PDB entry 7Z0T | electron microscopy, 3.40 A resolution | chains C and E of the 7 polymer chains in the assembly

== Chain C ==
Name: Formate hydrogenlyase subunit 3
Organism: Escherichia coli K-12
UniProt: P16429 (HYCC_ECOLI); residues 1-608 here = UniProt positions 1-608
Amino-acid sequence (608 residues; each row starts with the number of its first residue):
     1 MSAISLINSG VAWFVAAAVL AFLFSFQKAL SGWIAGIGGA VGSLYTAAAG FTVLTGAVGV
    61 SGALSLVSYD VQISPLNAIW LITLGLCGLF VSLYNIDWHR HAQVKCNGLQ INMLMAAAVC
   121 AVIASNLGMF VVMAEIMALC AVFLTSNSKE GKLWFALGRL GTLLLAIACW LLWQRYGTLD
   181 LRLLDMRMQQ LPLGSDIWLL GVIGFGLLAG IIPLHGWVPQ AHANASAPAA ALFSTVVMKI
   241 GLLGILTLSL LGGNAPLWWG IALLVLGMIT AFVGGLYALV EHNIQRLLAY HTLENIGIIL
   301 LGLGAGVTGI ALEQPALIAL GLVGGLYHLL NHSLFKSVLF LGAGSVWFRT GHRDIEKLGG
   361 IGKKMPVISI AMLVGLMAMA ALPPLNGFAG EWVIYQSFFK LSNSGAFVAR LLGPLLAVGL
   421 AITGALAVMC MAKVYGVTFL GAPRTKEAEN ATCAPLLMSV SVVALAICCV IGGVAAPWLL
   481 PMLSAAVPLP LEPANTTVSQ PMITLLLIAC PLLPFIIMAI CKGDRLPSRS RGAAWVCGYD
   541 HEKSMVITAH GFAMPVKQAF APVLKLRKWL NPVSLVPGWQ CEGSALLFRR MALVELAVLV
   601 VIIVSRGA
Not modelled in the structure: 1, 605-608
Reported in the primary citation:
  - mutagenesis - D354A, E391A: decreased catalytic activity (citing earlier work)
  - mutagenesis - E135A, H222A, K239A, T292A, H328A, K336A: unchanged catalytic activity (citing earlier work)

== Chain E ==
Name: Formate hydrogenlyase subunit 5
Organism: Escherichia coli K-12
Notes: engineered mutation(s): internal deca-His-Gly-Ser sequence after Gly83
UniProt: P16431 (HYCE_ECOLI); numbering as in UniProt; present here: 1-82, 84-569
Amino-acid sequence (581 residues; numbered 1 to 569 plus 13 insertion-coded residues; 1 number in that range is skipped by the numbering (no residue carries it; nothing is unmodelled there); the number before each row is that of its first residue; a row labelled like 82A-82M holds insertion residues (82A, then the next letters in order)):
     1 MSEEKLGQHY LAALNEAFPG VVLDHAWQTK DQLTVTVKVN YLPEVVEFLY YKQGGWLSVL
    61 FGNDERKLNG HYAVYYVLSM EK
82A-82M GHHHHHHHHHHGS
    84 TKCWITVRVE VDANKPEYPS VTPRVPAAVW GEREVRDMYG LIPVGLPDER RLVLPDDWPD
   144 ELYPLRKDSM DYRQRPAPTT DAETYEFINE LGDKKNNVVP IGPLHVTSDE PGHFRLFVDG
   204 ENIIDADYRL FYVHRGMEKL AETRMGYNEV TFLSDRVCGI CGFAHSTAYT TSVENAMGIQ
   264 VPERAQMIRA ILLEVERLHS HLLNLGLACH FTGFDSGFMQ FFRVRETSMK MAEILTGARK
   324 TYGLNLIGGI RRDLLKDDMI QTRQLAQQMR REVQELVDVL LSTPNMEQRT VGIGRLDPEI
   384 ARDFSNVGPM VRASGHARDT RADHPFVGYG LLPMEVHSEQ GCDVISRLKV RINEVYTALN
   444 MIDYGLDNLP GGPLMVEGFT YIPHRFALGF AEAPRGDDIH WSMTGDNQKL YRWRCRAATY
   504 ANWPTLRYML RGNTVSDAPL IIGSLDPCYS CTDRMTVVDV RKKKSKVVPY KELERYSIER
   564 KNSPLK
Not modelled in the structure: 1-4, 82A-82M, 538-569
Differences from the reference sequence: insertion (82B-82M)
Bound ions: Ni2+: Cys241, Cys244, Cys531, Cys534; carbonmonoxide-(dicyano) iron Fe: Cys244, Cys534
Residues lining bound ligands: carbonmonoxide-(dicyano) iron (FCO): Cys241, Cys244, Ala247, His248, Ala476, Pro477, Arg478, Asp481, Ala500, Ala501, Thr502, Cys531, Cys534
Reported in the primary citation:
  - catalytic residues: Ser283, Arg478, Asp529 (proposed by the authors, not directly observed)

== Interface between chain C and chain E ==
Residue-residue contacts (22; chain C residue first):
  Trp535(C) with Leu187(E), hydrophobic
  Val536(C) with Pro183(E)
  Cys537(C) with Gly185(E); Pro186(E); Leu187(E), hydrogen bond (side chain-backbone); His188(E), hydrogen bond
  Tyr539(C) with Glu166(E); Phe170(E); Pro186(E); His196(E); Arg198(E); Tyr215(E)
  Asp540(C) with Glu166(E)
  Glu542(C) with Arg198(E), salt bridge
  Ser544(C) with Asn180(E); Val181(E)
  Met545(C) with Val181(E), hydrophobic; Pro183(E), hydrophobic
  Val546(C) with Asn180(E)
  Ile547(C) with Asn180(E)
  His550(C) with Asp202(E)
  Met554(C) with Gly203(E)
Interface residues without a listed pair, chain C (14 interface residues in all): Gly538, Gly551
Interface residues without a listed pair, chain E (18 interface residues in all): Ala165, Tyr168, Lys178, Asn179

== In short ==
14 residues of chain C face 18 of chain E across their interface; the contacts include 2 hydrogen bonds and 1
salt bridge. Polar pairs include Glu542(C)-Arg198(E), Cys537(C)-Leu187(E) and Cys537(C)-His188(E). From the
paper: catalytic residues Ser283(E), Arg478(E) and Asp529(E); D354A and E391A of chain C reduce catalytic
activity; 8 substitutions were tested in all.
Here chain C is Formate hydrogenlyase subunit 3 and chain E is Formate hydrogenlyase subunit 5, both from
Escherichia coli K-12. Entry 7Z0T (Structure of the Escherichia coli formate hydrogenlyase complex (aerobic
preparation, composite structure)) was determined by electron microscopy (same publication as 7Z0S).
